PDB entry 2Y58 | X-ray diffraction, 3.25 A resolution | chains B and C of the 5 polymer chains in the assembly

# Chain B (and C)
Protein: Soluble acetylcholine receptor
From: Aplysia californica
Notes: chain C of this document is another copy of the same molecule, construct and numbering; everything in this record applies to it too
UniProtKB: Q8WSF8 (Q8WSF8_APLCA); residues 1-217 here correspond to UniProt positions 20-236 (UniProt number = residue number + 19)
Chain sequence (217 residues; row label = number of the first residue in the row):
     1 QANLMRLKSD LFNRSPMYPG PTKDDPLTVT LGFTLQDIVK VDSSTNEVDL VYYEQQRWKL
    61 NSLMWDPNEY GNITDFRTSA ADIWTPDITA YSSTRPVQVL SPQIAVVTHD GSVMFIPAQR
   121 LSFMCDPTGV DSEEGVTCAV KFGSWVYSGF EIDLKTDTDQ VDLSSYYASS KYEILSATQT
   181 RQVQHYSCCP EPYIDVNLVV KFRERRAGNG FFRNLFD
Not modelled in the structure: 206-217
Differences from the reference sequence: conflict Val41 (Ala60 in Q8WSF8), Val136 (Ala155 in Q8WSF8)
Disulfides: Cys125-Cys138, Cys188-Cys189
Ligand contacts:
  - V38 ([(1R,5S)-8-[(2R)-2-hydroxy-2-phenyl-ethyl]-8-methyl-8-azoniabicyclo[3.2.1]octan-3-yl] benzoate), molecule 1: Gln36, Tyr53, Val106, Met114, Ile116, Ser165
  - V38, molecule 2: Tyr91, Ser144, Trp145, Tyr186, Cys188, Cys189, Tyr193
What the authors report for this chain:
  - binding site for V38: Tyr53, Tyr91, Met114, Ile116, Trp145, Tyr186, Cys188, Cys189, Tyr193
  - mutagenesis - S165Y: decreased binding to lobeline
  - mutagenesis - S165Y: unchanged binding to acetylcholine
  - mutagenesis - S165Y: unchanged binding to nicotine

# How chain B and chain C interact
Residue-residue contacts - 49 pairs, chain B then chain C:
  Pro16(B) - Met5(C)  hydrophobic
  Met17(B) - Met5(C)
  Pro19(B) - Gln1(C)
  Pro19(B) - Leu4(C)  hydrophobic
  Thr22(B) - Leu4(C)
  Lys23(B) - Asp75(C)  salt bridge
  Asp25(B) - Gln1(C)
  Ser43(B) - Lys171(C)  hydrogen bond (backbone-side chain)
  Ser44(B) - Lys171(C)
  Thr45(B) - Val39(C)
  Asn46(B) - Ser169(C)  hydrogen bond (side chain-backbone)
  Asn46(B) - Ser170(C)
  Asn46(B) - Lys171(C)
  Glu47(B) - Val39(C)
  Glu47(B) - Arg120(C)  salt bridge
  Asp87(B) - Pro102(C)
  Asp87(B) - Ile104(C)
  Thr89(B) - Leu100(C)
  Thr89(B) - Pro102(C)
  Tyr91(B) - Gln36(C)  hydrogen bond (backbone-side chain)
  Ser92(B) - Gln36(C)
  Ser93(B) - Val51(C)
  Ser93(B) - Leu100(C)
  Thr94(B) - Arg120(C)  hydrogen bond (backbone-side chain)
  Arg95(B) - Asp49(C)  salt bridge
  Arg95(B) - Gln98(C)  hydrogen bond
  Arg95(B) - Leu100(C)
  Arg95(B) - Arg120(C)
  Pro96(B) - Gln98(C)
  Pro96(B) - Val99(C)
  Pro96(B) - Leu100(C)
  Met124(B) - Gln36(C)
  Met124(B) - Asp37(C)
  Met124(B) - Val51(C)  hydrophobic
  Met124(B) - Tyr167(C)  hydrophobic
  Cys125(B) - Tyr167(C)  hydrogen bond (backbone-side chain)
  Asp126(B) - Tyr167(C)  hydrogen bond (backbone-side chain)
  Asp126(B) - Ser169(C)
  Asp126(B) - Arg205(C)  salt bridge
  Trp145(B) - Tyr53(C)  hydrophobic
  Trp145(B) - Ser101(C)  hydrogen bond
  Trp145(B) - Pro102(C)
  Trp145(B) - Ile116(C)  hydrogen bond (side chain-backbone)
  Trp145(B) - Ala118(C)  hydrophobic
  Val146(B) - Arg77(C)  hydrogen bond (backbone-side chain)
  Val146(B) - Ile104(C)
  Tyr147(B) - Arg77(C)
  Glu151(B) - Arg77(C)  salt bridge
  Tyr193(B) - Arg77(C)
Also at the interface, not in a pair above, chain B (31 interface residues in all): Tyr18, Ser62, Ser148, Glu191
Also at the interface, not in a pair above, chain C (28 interface residues in all): Lys8, Lys40, Thr74

# Overview
The interface between chain B and chain C involves 31 residues on one side and 28 on the other, with 10
hydrogen bonds and 5 salt bridges. Among the polar pairs are Lys23(B)-Asp75(C), Glu47(B)-Arg120(C) and
Arg95(B)-Asp49(C). From the paper: a binding site for V38 at Tyr53(B), Tyr91(B) and Met114(B) among others;
S165Y of chain B reduces binding to lobeline.
Both chains are Soluble acetylcholine receptor (Aplysia californica). Entry 2Y58 (Fragment growing induces
conformational changes in acetylcholine- binding protein: A structural and thermodynamic analysis - (Compound
...) was determined by X-ray diffraction together with 2Y54, 2Y56 and 2Y57 from the same study.
